Entry 5S65 (X-ray diffraction, 2.25 A resolution); this record covers chains B and F of the 6 polymer chains in the assembly.

Chain B:
Name: Tubulin beta-2B chain
From: Bos taurus
UniProtKB: Q6B856 (TBB2B_BOVIN); the author numbering skips numbers that UniProt does not, so the offset changes along the chain: 1-42 = UniProt 1-42; 45-360 = UniProt 43-358; 369-455 = UniProt 359-445
Sequence (445 residues; row label = number of the first residue in the row; note: 10 numbers in that range are skipped by the numbering (no residue carries them; nothing is unmodelled there)):
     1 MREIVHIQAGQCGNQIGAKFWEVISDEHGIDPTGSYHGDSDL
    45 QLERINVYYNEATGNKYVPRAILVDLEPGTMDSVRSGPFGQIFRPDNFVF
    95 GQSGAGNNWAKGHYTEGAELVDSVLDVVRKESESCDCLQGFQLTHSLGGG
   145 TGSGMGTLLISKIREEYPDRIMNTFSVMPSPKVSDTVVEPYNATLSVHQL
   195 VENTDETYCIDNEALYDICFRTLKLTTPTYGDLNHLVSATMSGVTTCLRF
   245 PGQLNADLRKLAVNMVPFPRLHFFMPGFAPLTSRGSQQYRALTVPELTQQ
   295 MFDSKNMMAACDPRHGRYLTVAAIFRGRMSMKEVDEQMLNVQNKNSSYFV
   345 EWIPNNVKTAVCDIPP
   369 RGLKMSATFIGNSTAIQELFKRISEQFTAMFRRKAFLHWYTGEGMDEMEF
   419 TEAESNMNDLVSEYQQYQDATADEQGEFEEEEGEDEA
Unresolved in the structure: 279-280, 438-455
Metal / ion sites: Mg2+: Gln11 (together with GDP); Ca2+: Glu113 (shared with 1 residue of chain C)
Ligand contacts: GDP (guanosine-5'-diphosphate): Gly10, Gln11, Cys12, Gln15, Ile16, Asp69, Ala99, Asn101, Ser140, Gly142, Gly143, Gly144, Thr145, Gly146, Ser147, Val171, Pro173, Val177, Asp179, Glu183, Asn206, Leu209, Tyr224, Leu227, Asn228

Chain F:
Name: Tubulin-Tyrosine Ligase
From: Gallus gallus
UniProtKB: E1BQ43 (E1BQ43_CHICK); residues 1-378 here = UniProt positions 1-378
Sequence (384 residues; numbered 1 to 384; the number before each row is that of its first residue):
     1 MYTFVVRDENSSVYAEVSRLLLATGQWKRLRKDNPRFNLMLGERNRLPFG
    51 RLGHEPGLVQLVNYYRGADKLCRKASLVKLIKTSPELSESCTWFPESYVI
   101 YPTNLKTPVAPAQNGIRHLINNTRTDEREVFLAAYNRRREGREGNVWIAK
   151 SSAGAKGEGILISSEASELLDFIDEQGQVHVIQKYLEKPLLLEPGHRKFD
   201 IRSWVLVDHLYNIYLYREGVLRTSSEPYNSANFQDKTCHLTNHCIQKEYS
   251 KNYGRYEEGNEMFFEEFNQYLMDALNTTLENSILLQIKHIIRSCLMCIEP
   301 AISTKHLHYQSFQLFGFDFMVDEELKVWLIEVNGAPACAQKLYAELCQGI
   351 VDVAISSVFPLADTGQKTSQPTSIFIKLHHHHHH
Unresolved in the structure: 106-124, 156-158, 363-370, 383-384
Sequence notes: expression tag (379-384)
Metal / ion sites: Mg2+: Glu331, Asn333 (together with AMP-PCP)
Ligand contacts: AMP-PCP (ACP; phosphomethylphosphonic acid adenylate ester): Lys74, Ile148, Lys150, Ala155, Gln183, Lys184, Tyr185, Leu186, Lys198, Asp200, Arg202, Arg222, His239, Leu240, Thr241, Asn242, Asp318, Met320, Ile330, Glu331, Asn333

Interface between chain B and chain F:
Pairs across the interface - 11 pairs, chain B then chain F:
  Arg311(B) with Arg31(F)
  Leu333(B) with Pro56(F); Gly57(F)
  Gln336(B) with Arg36(F), hydrogen bond
  Asn337(B) with Thr3(F); Arg36(F), hydrogen bond; Leu58(F)
  Lys338(B) with Met1(F)
  Ser340(B) with Leu30(F); Asn34(F), hydrogen bond
  Glu345(B) with Arg31(F), salt bridge
Other interface residues (no listed pair), chain B (9 interface residues in all): Ser341, Asn349
Other interface residues (no listed pair), chain F (11 interface residues in all): Lys28, Glu55

Overview:
Chain B and chain F form an interface of 9 and 11 residues respectively; the contacts include 3 hydrogen bonds
and 1 salt bridge. Among the polar pairs are Glu345(B)-Arg31(F), Gln336(B)-Arg36(F) and Asn337(B)-Arg36(F).
Bound to chain B: GDP. Ligands of chain F: AMP-PCP.
Chain B is Tubulin beta-2B chain (Bos taurus) and chain F is Tubulin-Tyrosine Ligase (Gallus gallus); the
structure, Tubulin-Z1354416068-complex, was determined by X-ray diffraction (same publication as 5S4L, 5S4M,
5S4N, 5S4O, 5S4P, 5S4Q and 52 further entries).
